Entry 2JA5 (X-ray diffraction, 3.80 A resolution); this record covers chains D and G of the 14 polymer chains in the assembly.

[Chain D]
Molecule: DNA-directed RNA polymerase II subunit RPB4
Source organism: Saccharomyces cerevisiae
Reference sequence: P20433 (RPB4_YEAST); residue numbers follow UniProt; this construct covers 1-221
Chain sequence (221 residues; numbered 1 to 221; the number before each row is that of its first residue):
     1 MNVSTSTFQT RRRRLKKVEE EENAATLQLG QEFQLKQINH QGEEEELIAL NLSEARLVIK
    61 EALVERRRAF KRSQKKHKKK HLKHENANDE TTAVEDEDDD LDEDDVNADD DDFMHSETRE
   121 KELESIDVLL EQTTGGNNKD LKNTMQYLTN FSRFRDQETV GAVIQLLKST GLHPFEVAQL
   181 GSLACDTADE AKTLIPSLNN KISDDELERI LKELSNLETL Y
Not modelled in the structure: 1-3, 77-117
Swiss-Prot annotation at these positions:
  - modified residue: Met1 (N-acetylmethionine), Thr91 (Phosphothreonine), Thr92 (Phosphothreonine)

[Chain G]
Molecule: DNA-directed RNA polymerase II subunit RPB7
Source organism: Saccharomyces cerevisiae
Reference sequence: P34087 (RPB7_YEAST); numbering as in UniProt (aligned over 1-171)
Chain sequence (171 residues; row label = number of the first residue in the row):
     1 MFFIKDLSLN ITLHPSFFGP RMKQYLKTKL LEEVEGSCTG KFGYILCVLD YDNIDIQRGR
    61 ILPTDGSAEF NVKYRAVVFK PFKGEVVDGT VVSCSQHGFE VQVGPMKVFV TKHLMPQDLT
   121 FNAGSNPPSY QSSEDVITIK SRIRVKIEGC ISQVSSIHAI GSIKEDYLGA I
Swiss-Prot annotation at these positions:
  - mutagenesis: Val108 to His113 (Lowers nucleic-acid binding of RPB4-RPB7 by 10-fold; no effect on association with Pol II core complex; abolishes transcriptional activity of Pol II), Ile151 to His158 (No effect on nucleic-acid binding of RPB4-RPB7 and on association with Pol II core complex; abolishes transcriptional activity of Pol II)

[Interface between chain D and chain G]
Pairs across the interface (83; chain D residue first):
  Ser4(D) - Leu9(G)
  Thr5(D) - Leu7(G)
  Thr5(D) - Ser8(G)  hydrogen bond (side chain-backbone)
  Thr5(D) - Phe42(G)
  Thr5(D) - Tyr74(G)  hydrogen bond
  Ser6(D) - Leu7(G)
  Ser6(D) - Ser8(G)  hydrogen bond
  Thr7(D) - Lys5(G)
  Thr7(D) - Phe42(G)
  Phe8(D) - Asp6(G)
  Phe8(D) - Lys73(G)
  Asn23(D) - Lys83(G)
  Ala24(D) - Lys83(G)
  Ala25(D) - Lys83(G)
  Ala25(D) - Gly84(G)
  Leu29(D) - Phe3(G)  hydrophobic
  Leu29(D) - Phe82(G)  hydrophobic
  Glu32(D) - Lys5(G)  hydrogen bond (backbone-side chain)
  Glu32(D) - Lys41(G)
  Glu32(D) - Phe42(G)
  Phe33(D) - Lys41(G)
  Phe33(D) - Lys80(G)
  Gln37(D) - Lys5(G)  hydrogen bond
  Ile38(D) - Asp6(G)
  Asn39(D) - Asp6(G)
  Asn39(D) - Arg75(G)  hydrogen bond
  His40(D) - Lys73(G)
  Glu45(D) - Arg75(G)  salt bridge
  Leu47(D) - Phe3(G)  hydrophobic
  Ile48(D) - Phe2(G)
  Ile48(D) - Phe3(G)
  Ile48(D) - Ile4(G)  hydrogen bond (backbone-backbone)
  Ala49(D) - Phe2(G)
  Leu50(D) - Met1(G)
  Leu50(D) - Phe2(G)  hydrogen bond (backbone-backbone)
  Leu50(D) - Ile4(G)  hydrophobic
  Leu52(D) - Phe2(G)  hydrophobic
  Val58(D) - Ile4(G)  hydrophobic
  Val58(D) - Leu49(G)  hydrophobic
  Leu63(D) - Cys47(G)  hydrophobic
  Arg66(D) - Glu35(G)  salt bridge
  Arg66(D) - Cys47(G)
  Arg66(D) - Val48(G)  hydrogen bond (side chain-backbone)
  Arg66(D) - Tyr51(G)
  Ala69(D) - Asp52(G)
  Phe70(D) - Tyr51(G)  hydrophobic
  Arg72(D) - Asp52(G)  salt bridge
  Asn138(D) - Glu35(G)  hydrogen bond (side chain-backbone)
  Asn138(D) - Gly36(G)
  Asn138(D) - Leu46(G)
  Asp140(D) - Gly36(G)
  Asp140(D) - Tyr44(G)
  Asp140(D) - Leu46(G)
  Asp140(D) - Pro105(G)
  Leu141(D) - Leu46(G)
  Asn143(D) - Gln102(G)
  Thr144(D) - Phe2(G)
  Thr144(D) - Leu46(G)
  Thr144(D) - Pro105(G)
  Tyr147(D) - Asp88(G)  hydrogen bond (side chain-backbone)
  Tyr147(D) - Gly89(G)
  Tyr147(D) - Gln102(G)
  Tyr147(D) - Val103(G)
  Tyr147(D) - Gly104(G)
  Leu148(D) - Phe2(G)  hydrophobic
  Asn150(D) - Arg142(G)  hydrogen bond
  Phe151(D) - Asp88(G)
  Phe151(D) - Gly89(G)
  Phe151(D) - Thr90(G)
  Phe175(D) - Met1(G)  hydrophobic
  Phe175(D) - Glu85(G)
  Ala178(D) - Met1(G)
  Gln179(D) - Met1(G)
  Gln179(D) - Val86(G)
  Leu183(D) - Val86(G)
  Leu183(D) - Asp88(G)
  Leu183(D) - Arg144(G)
  Ala184(D) - Arg144(G)  hydrogen bond (backbone-side chain)
  Asp189(D) - Tyr167(G)  hydrogen bond
  Glu190(D) - Tyr167(G)
  Leu194(D) - Val86(G)
  Leu194(D) - Arg144(G)
  Leu194(D) - Tyr167(G)
Also at the interface, not in a pair above, chain D (50 interface residues in all): Gly30, Ala55, Ile59, Ala62, Ser73, Thr193
Also at the interface, not in a pair above, chain G (46 interface residues in all): Gln24, Leu31, Asp50, Val77, Val87, Asp166, Leu168

[Summary]
Chain D and chain G form an interface of 50 and 46 residues respectively; the contacts include 14 hydrogen
bonds and 3 salt bridges. Among the polar pairs are Glu45(D)-Arg75(G), Arg66(D)-Glu35(G) and
Arg72(D)-Asp52(G). UniProt lists 14 mutagenesis sites on chain G.
Chain D is DNA-directed RNA polymerase II subunit RPB4 and chain G is DNA-directed RNA polymerase II subunit
RPB7, both from Saccharomyces cerevisiae; the structure, CPD lesion containing RNA Polymerase II elongation
complex A, was determined by X-ray diffraction, deposited together with 2JA6, 2JA7 and 2JA8.
